8RAS - chains D and X of the 23 polymer chains in the assembly; structure by electron microscopy, 2.62 A resolution.

# Chain D
Name: DNA-directed RNA polymerase subunit beta'
From: Sinapis alba
Notes: EC 2.7.7.6
Reference sequence: A0A6C0M5W0 (A0A6C0M5W0_SINAL); numbering as in UniProt (aligned over 1-680)
Sequence (680 residues; row label = number of the first residue in the row):
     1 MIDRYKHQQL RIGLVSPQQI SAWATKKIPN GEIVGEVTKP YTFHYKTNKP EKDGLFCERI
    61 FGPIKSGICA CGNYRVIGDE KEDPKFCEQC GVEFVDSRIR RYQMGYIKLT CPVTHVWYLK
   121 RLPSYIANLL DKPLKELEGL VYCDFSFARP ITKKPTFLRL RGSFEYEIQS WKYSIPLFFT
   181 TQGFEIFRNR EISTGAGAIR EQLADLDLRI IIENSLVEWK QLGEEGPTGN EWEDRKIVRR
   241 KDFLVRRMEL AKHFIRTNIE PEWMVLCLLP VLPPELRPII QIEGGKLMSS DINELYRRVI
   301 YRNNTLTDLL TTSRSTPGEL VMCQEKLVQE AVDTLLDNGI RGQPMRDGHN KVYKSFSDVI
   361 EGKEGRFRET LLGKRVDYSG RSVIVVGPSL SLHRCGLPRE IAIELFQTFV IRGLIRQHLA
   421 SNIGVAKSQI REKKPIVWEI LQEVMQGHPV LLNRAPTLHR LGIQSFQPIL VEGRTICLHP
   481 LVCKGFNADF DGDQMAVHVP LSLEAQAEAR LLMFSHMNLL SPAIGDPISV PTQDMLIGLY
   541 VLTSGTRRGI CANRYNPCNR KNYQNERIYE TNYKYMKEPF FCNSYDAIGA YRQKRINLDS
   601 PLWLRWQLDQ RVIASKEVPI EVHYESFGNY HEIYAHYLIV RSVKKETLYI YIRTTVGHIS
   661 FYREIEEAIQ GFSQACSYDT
Unresolved in the structure: 26-34, 65-97, 226-233, 279-290, 311-320, 559-577, 677-680
Bound ions: Mg2+: Asp489, Asp491, Asp493 (shared with 1 residue of chain Z)

# Chain X
Molecule: 81-nt DNA strand
Sequence (81 nucleotides; numbered 1 to 81; the number before each row is that of its first residue):
     1 TTATTTGGTT CCTAAAATGG AGGTCAGTAC GTCCTATCGA TCTTCGGACT GCAATTTTAG
    61 AGAGACGCGA AAGCGAAAGC C
Unresolved in the structure: 1-30, 37-45, 71-81

# How chain D and chain X interact
Residue-residue contacts (5):
  Tyr45(D) - DC34(X)  sugar contact
  Lys46(D) - DC34(X)  salt bridge to the phosphate
  Leu122(D) - DA53(X)  phosphate contact
  Leu122(D) - DA54(X)  phosphate contact
  Lys135(D) - DT55(X)  salt bridge to the phosphate
Interface residues without a listed pair, chain D (5 interface residues in all): Arg239
Interface residues without a listed pair, chain X (5 interface residues in all): DT35

# In short
The chain D/chain X interface involves 5 residues from each chain, with 2 salt bridges. Polar contacts include
Lys46(D)-DC34(X) and Lys135(D)-DT55(X). The Mg2+ site is built by Asp489(D), Asp491(D) and Asp493(D).
Chain D is DNA-directed RNA polymerase subunit beta' (Sinapis alba) and chain X is an 81-nt DNA strand; the
structure, Plastid-encoded RNA polymerase transcription elongation complex, was determined by electron
microscopy, deposited together with 8R5O, 8R6S and 8RDJ.
